PDB entry 2H7G | X-ray diffraction, 1.90 A resolution | chains Z and X of the 3 polymer chains in the assembly

== Chain Z ==
Molecule: 14-nt DNA strand
Sequence (14 nucleotides; each row starts with the number of its first residue):
   515 TAATAAGGGCGACA

== Chain X ==
Protein: DNA topoisomerase 1
Source organism: Variola virus
Notes: EC 5.99.1.2
Reference sequence: P32989 (TOP1_VARV); residue numbers follow UniProt; this construct covers 1-314
Sequence (314 residues; each row starts with the number of its first residue):
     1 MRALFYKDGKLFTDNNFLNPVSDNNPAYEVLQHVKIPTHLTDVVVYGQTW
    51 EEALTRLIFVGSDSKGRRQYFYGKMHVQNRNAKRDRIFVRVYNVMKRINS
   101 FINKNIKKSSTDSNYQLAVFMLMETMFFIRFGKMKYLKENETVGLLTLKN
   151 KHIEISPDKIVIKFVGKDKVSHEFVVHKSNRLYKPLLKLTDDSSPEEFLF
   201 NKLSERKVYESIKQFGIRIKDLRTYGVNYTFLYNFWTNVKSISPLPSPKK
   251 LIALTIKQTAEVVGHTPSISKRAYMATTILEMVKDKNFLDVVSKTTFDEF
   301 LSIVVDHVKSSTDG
Not modelled in the structure: 313-314
Construct notes: engineered mutation Ser100 (Cys in P32989), Ser211 (Cys in P32989)
Reported in the primary citation:
  - binding site for the 12-nt DNA strand: Tyr70, Tyr72, His76, Arg80, Arg130, Lys135, Lys167, Arg206, Arg223, His265
  - contacts within the chain: Lys65-Glu139 (salt bridge), Glu124-Ile129
  - conformationally variable residues (domain motion, helix shift, order/disorder transition): Lys133 to Val143, Gly264 to Phe288
  - binding site for the 14-nt DNA strand (chain Z): Gln69, Gly132, Lys133, Tyr136, Asp168, Tyr209
  - specificity-determining residues: Arg80, Lys167 (proposed by the authors, not directly observed)
  - mutagenesis - Q69A, K133A (3-fold), K135A (2-fold), D168A (60-fold): decreased catalytic activity
  - catalytic residues: Arg130, Arg223, His265
  - catalytic residues: Lys167 (citing earlier work)
  - mutagenesis - C100S/C211S, E124A, E124Q: unchanged catalytic activity

== Interface between chain Z and chain X ==
Contacting residue pairs - 28 pairs, chain Z then chain X:
  DT518(Z) - His39(X)  sugar contact
  DA519(Z) - Asp63(X)  phosphate contact
  DA519(Z) - Arg67(X)  sugar contact
  DA519(Z) - Gln69(X)  base contact
  DA520(Z) - Arg67(X)  salt bridge to the phosphate
  DA520(Z) - Gln69(X)  hydrogen bond to the base
  DA520(Z) - Asn140(X)  sugar contact
  DA520(Z) - Asp168(X)  sugar contact
  DG521(Z) - Tyr136(X)  hydrogen bond to the base
  DG521(Z) - Asn140(X)  hydrogen bond to the phosphate
  DG521(Z) - Thr142(X)  hydrogen bond to the phosphate
  DG521(Z) - Lys167(X)  phosphate contact
  DG521(Z) - Asp168(X)  hydrogen bond to the phosphate
  DG522(Z) - Arg130(X)  phosphate contact
  DG522(Z) - Phe131(X)  hydrogen bond to the phosphate
  DG522(Z) - Gly132(X)  hydrogen bond to the phosphate
  DG522(Z) - Lys133(X)  hydrogen bond to the phosphate
  DG522(Z) - Tyr136(X)  hydrogen bond to the base
  DG522(Z) - Lys220(X)  phosphate contact
  DG523(Z) - Phe131(X)  phosphate contact
  DG523(Z) - Lys133(X)  hydrogen bond to the base
  DG523(Z) - Tyr209(X)  phosphate contact
  DG523(Z) - Arg218(X)  phosphate contact
  DG523(Z) - Ile219(X)  hydrogen bond to the phosphate
  DG523(Z) - Lys220(X)  hydrogen bond to the phosphate
  DC524(Z) - Lys133(X)  base contact
  DC524(Z) - Tyr209(X)  base contact
  DA526(Z) - Arg206(X)  base contact
Also at the interface, not in a pair above, chain Z (9 interface residues in all): DC527
Also at the interface, not in a pair above, chain X (19 interface residues in all): Ser64

== In short ==
The interface between chain Z and chain X involves 9 residues on one side and 19 on the other; the contacts
include 12 hydrogen bonds and 1 salt bridge. Among the polar pairs are DA520(Z)-Gln69(X), DG521(Z)-Tyr136(X)
and DG522(Z)-Tyr136(X). From the paper: catalytic residues Arg130(X), Arg223(X) and His265(X) among others;
Q69A, K133A and K135A of chain X, among others, reduce catalytic activity; 7 substitutions were tested in all.
Chain Z is a 14-nt DNA strand and chain X is DNA topoisomerase 1 (Variola virus); the structure, Structure of
variola topoisomerase non-covalently bound to DNA, was determined by X-ray diffraction, deposited together
with 2H7F.
